5KEM - chains D and A of the 10 polymer chains in the assembly; structure by electron microscopy, 5.50 A resolution (low resolution: residue-level contacts below are approximate; hydrogen-bond / salt-bridge calls are withheld).

== Chain D ==
Molecule: c13C6 variable Fab domain heavy chain
Source organism: Homo sapiens
Notes: antibody fragment or engineered binder
Chain sequence (121 residues; numbered 1 to 112 plus 9 insertion-coded residues; the number before each row is that of its first residue; a row labelled like 35A-35B holds insertion residues (35A, then the next letters in order)):
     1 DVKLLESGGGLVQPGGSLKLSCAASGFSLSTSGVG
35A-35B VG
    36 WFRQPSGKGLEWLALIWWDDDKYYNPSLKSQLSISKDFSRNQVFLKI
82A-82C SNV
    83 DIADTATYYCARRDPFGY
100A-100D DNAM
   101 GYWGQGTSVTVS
Disulfide bonds: Cys-22/Cys-92

== Chain A ==
Molecule: Ebola secreted glycoprotein
Source organism: Zaire ebolavirus
Reference sequence: Q05320 (VGP_EBOZM); residues 53-284 here = UniProt positions 53-284
Chain sequence (232 residues; each row starts with the number of its first residue):
    53 CRDKLSSTNQLRSVGLNLEGNGVATDVPSATKRWGFRSGVPPKVVNYEAG
   103 EWAENCYNLEIKKPDGSECLPAAPDGIRGFPRCRYVHKVSGTGPCAGDFA
   153 FHKEGAFFLYDRLASTVIYRGTTFAEGVVAFLILPQAKKDFFSSHPLREP
   203 VNATEDPSSGYYSTTIRYQATGFGTNETEYLFEVDNLTYVQLESRFTPQF
   253 LLQLNETIYTSGKRSNTTGKLIWKVNPEIDTT
Swiss-Prot annotation at these positions:
  - site (Involved in receptor recognition and/or post-binding events): Leu-57, Leu-63, Arg-64, Phe-88, Lys-95, Ile-170
  - glycosylation (N-linked (GlcNAc...) asparagine): Asn-204, Asn-228, Asn-238, Asn-257, Asn-268
Disulfide bonds: Cys-108/Cys-135, Cys-121/Cys-147
From the paper describing this entry:
  - self-association interface (contacts with another copy of this molecule): Gly-179 to Gln-188
  - conformationally variable residues (loop rearrangement): Ala-189 to Tyr-214
  - mutagenesis - V92L, F159S, L239S: decreased binding to c13C6 variable Fab domain heavy chain (chain D)
  - mutagenesis - Q188R, E229K, T230A: unchanged binding to c13C6 variable Fab domain heavy chain (chain D)
  - mutagenesis - D150A: decreased binding to BDBV91 variable Fab domain heavy chain
  - mutagenesis - W275L (55% WT activity): decreased binding to c13C6
  - mutagenesis - Q188R (50% WT binding): decreased binding to BDBV91
  - mutagenesis - F159S (150% WT): increased binding to BDBV91
  - mutagenesis - T240N: abolished binding to c13C6 variable Fab domain heavy chain (chain D)
  - mutagenesis - T270A (<1% WT activity): abolished binding to c13C6

== Chain D / chain A interface ==
Residue-residue contacts (21):
  Thr-31(D) / Thr-223(A)
  Val-34(D) / Ile-274(A)
  Trp-52(D) / Gly-271(A)
  Trp-52(D) / Lys-272(A)
  Trp-53(D) / Gln-221(A)
  Asp-54(D) / Gln-221(A)
  Asp-54(D) / Glu-235(A)
  Asp-54(D) / Lys-272(A)
  Asp-72(D) / Pro-116(A)
  Phe-73(D) / Pro-116(A)
  Ser-74(D) / Pro-116(A)
  Ser-74(D) / Asp-117(A)
  Gly-99(D) / Ile-274(A)
  Tyr-100(D) / Asn-268(A)
  Tyr-100(D) / Thr-270(A)
  Tyr-100(D) / Gly-271(A)
  Tyr-100(D) / Lys-272(A)
  Tyr-100(D) / Leu-273(A)
  Tyr-100(D) / Ile-274(A)
  Asp-100A(D) / Thr-270(A)
  Asn-100B(D) / Thr-270(A)
Other interface residues (no listed pair), chain D (14 interface residues in all): Asp-55, Ala-100C
Other interface residues (no listed pair), chain A (12 interface residues in all): Leu-233

== In short ==
The interface between chain D and chain A involves 14 residues on one side and 12 on the other. The paper
reports that V92L, F159S and L239S of chain A reduce binding to c13C6 variable Fab domain heavy chain (chain
D); conformational variability at Ala-189(A); 10 substitutions were tested in all.
Chain D is c13C6 variable Fab domain heavy chain (Homo sapiens) and chain A is Ebola secreted glycoprotein
(Zaire ebolavirus); the structure, EBOV sGP in complex with variable Fab domains of IgGs c13C6 and BDBV91, was
determined by electron microscopy (same publication as 5KEN).
